Entry 2Y0R (X-ray diffraction, 2.85 A resolution); this record covers chain X.

[Chain X]
Molecule: Myosin-2 heavy chain
From: Dictyostelium discoideum
Notes: fragment: motor domain, residues 2-759
Reference sequence: P08799 (MYS2_DICDI); numbering as in UniProt (aligned over 2-759)
Amino-acid sequence (758 residues; row label = number of the first residue in the row):
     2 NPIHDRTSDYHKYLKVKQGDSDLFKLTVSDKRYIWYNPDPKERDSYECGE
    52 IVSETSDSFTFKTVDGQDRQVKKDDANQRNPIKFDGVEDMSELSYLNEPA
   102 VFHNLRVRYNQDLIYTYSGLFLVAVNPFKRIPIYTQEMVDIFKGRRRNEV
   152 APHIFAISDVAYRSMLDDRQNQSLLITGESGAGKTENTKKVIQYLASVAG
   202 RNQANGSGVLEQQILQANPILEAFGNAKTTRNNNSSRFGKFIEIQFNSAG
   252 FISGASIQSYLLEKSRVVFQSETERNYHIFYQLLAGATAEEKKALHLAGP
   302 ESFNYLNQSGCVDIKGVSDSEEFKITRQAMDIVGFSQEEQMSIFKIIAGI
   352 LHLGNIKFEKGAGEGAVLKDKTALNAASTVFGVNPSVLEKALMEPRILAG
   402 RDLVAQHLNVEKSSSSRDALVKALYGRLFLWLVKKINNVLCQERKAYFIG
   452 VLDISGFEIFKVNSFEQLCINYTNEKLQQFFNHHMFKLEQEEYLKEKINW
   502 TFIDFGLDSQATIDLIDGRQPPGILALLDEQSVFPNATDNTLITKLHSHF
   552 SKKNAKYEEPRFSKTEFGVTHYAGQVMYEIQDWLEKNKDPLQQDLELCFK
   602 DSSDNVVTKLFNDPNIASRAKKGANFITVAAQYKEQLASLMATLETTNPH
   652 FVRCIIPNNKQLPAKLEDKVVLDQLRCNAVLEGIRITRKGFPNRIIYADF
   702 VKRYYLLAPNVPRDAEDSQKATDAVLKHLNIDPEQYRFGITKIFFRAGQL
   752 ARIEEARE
Construct notes: engineered mutation Ala680 (Gly in P08799)
UniProt features mapped onto this chain:
  - region (Actin-binding): Leu638 to Asn660, Arg738 to Ala752
  - binding site (ATP): Gly179 to Thr186
  - modified residue: Lys130 (N6,N6-dimethyllysine)
What the authors report for this chain:
  - conformationally variable residues (loop rearrangement): Arg238, Glu459
  - mutagenesis - G680A (100-fold): increased binding to ADP
  - mutagenesis - G680A: decreased catalytic activity (citing earlier work)

[In short]
UniProt lists 8 ATP-binding residues. The paper reports that G680A increases binding to ADP; conformational
variability at Arg238 and Glu459.
Chain X is Myosin-2 heavy chain (Dictyostelium discoideum); the structure, Structural basis for the allosteric
interference of myosin function by mutants G680A and G680V of Dictyostelium ..., was determined by X-ray
diffraction together with 2Y8I and 2Y9E from the same study.
